PDB entry 7KEE | X-ray diffraction, 3.45 A resolution | chains A and F of the 13 polymer chains in the assembly

[Chain A]
Name: DNA-directed RNA polymerase II subunit RPB1
Organism: Saccharomyces cerevisiae (strain ATCC 204508 / S288c)
Notes: EC 2.7.7.6
UniProtKB: P04050 (RPB1_YEAST); residue numbers follow UniProt; this construct covers 1-1733
Sequence (1733 residues; row label = number of the first residue in the row):
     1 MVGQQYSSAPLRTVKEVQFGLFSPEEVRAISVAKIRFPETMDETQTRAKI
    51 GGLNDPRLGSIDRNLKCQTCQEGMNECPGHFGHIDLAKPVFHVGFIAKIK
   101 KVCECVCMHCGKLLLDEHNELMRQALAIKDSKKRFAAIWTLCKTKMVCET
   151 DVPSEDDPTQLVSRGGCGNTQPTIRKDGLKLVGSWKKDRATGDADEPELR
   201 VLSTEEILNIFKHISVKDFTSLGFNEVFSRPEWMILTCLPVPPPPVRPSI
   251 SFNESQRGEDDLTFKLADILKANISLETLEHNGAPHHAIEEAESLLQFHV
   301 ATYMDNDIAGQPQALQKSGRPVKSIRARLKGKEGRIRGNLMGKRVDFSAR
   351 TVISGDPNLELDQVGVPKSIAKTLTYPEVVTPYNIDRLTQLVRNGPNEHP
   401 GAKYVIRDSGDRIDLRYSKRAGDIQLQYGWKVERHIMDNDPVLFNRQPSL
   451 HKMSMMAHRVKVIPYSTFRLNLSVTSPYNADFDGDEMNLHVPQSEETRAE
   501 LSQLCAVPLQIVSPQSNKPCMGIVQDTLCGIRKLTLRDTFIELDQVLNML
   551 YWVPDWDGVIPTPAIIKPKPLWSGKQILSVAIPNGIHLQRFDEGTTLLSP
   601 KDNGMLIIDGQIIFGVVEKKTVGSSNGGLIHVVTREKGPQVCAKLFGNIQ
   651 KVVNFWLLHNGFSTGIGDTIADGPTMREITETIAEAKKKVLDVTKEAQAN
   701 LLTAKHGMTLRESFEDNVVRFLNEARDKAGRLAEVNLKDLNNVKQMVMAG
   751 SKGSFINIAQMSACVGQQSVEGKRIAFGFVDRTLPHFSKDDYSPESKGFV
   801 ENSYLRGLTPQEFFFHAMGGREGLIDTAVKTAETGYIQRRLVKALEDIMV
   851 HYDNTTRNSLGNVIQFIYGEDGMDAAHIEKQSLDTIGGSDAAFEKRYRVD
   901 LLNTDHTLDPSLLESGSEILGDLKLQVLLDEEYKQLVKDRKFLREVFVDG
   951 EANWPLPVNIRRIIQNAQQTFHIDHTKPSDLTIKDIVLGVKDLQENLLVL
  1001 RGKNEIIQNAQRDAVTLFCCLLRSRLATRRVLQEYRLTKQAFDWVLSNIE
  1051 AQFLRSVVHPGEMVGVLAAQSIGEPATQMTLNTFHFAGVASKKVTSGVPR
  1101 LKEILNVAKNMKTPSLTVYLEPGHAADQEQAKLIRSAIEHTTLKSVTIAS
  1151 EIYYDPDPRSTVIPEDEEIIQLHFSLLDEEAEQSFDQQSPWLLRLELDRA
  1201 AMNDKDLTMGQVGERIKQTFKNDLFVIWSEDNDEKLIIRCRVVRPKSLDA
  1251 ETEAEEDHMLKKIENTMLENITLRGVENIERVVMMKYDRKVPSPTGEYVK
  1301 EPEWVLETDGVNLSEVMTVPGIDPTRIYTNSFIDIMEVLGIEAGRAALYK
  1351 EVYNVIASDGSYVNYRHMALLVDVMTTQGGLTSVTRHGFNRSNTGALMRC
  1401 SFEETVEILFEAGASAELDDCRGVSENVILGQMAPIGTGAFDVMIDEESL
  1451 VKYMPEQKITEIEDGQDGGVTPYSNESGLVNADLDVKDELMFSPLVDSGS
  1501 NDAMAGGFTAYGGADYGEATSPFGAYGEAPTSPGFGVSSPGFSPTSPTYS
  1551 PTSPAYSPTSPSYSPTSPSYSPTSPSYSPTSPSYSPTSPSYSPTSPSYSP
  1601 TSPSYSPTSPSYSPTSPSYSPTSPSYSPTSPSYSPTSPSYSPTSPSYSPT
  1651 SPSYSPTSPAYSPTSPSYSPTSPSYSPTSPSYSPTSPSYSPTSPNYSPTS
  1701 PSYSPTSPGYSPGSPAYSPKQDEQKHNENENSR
Unresolved in the structure: 1-2, 150-160, 187-198, 1082-1091, 1177-1186, 1244-1253, 1446-1733
Curated features (UniProtKB/Swiss-Prot):
  - region: Pro248 to Asp260 (Lid loop), Asn306 to Lys323 (Rudder loop), Pro810 to Glu822 (Bridging helix)
  - binding site (Zn(2+)): Cys67, Cys70, Cys77, His80, Cys107, Cys110, Cys148, Cys167
  - binding site (Mg(2+)): Asp481, Asp483, Asp485
  - modified residue: Thr1471 (Phosphothreonine)
  - cross-link (Glycyl lysine isopeptide (Lys-Gly)): Lys695 (interchain with G-Cter in ubiquitin), Lys1246 (interchain with G-Cter in ubiquitin), Lys1350 (interchain with G-Cter in ubiquitin)
  - natural variant: Ser1653 to Pro1659 (deletion: In strain: A364A)
  - mutagenesis: Lys1246 (K1246R: Impairs ubiquitination during transcription stress)
Bound ions: Zn2+ site 1: Cys67, Cys70, Cys77; Zn2+ site 2: Cys110, Cys148, Cys167; Mg2+: Asp483, Asp485
Small-molecule neighbours: WCG ((1S)-1,4-anhydro-5-O-[(R)-hydroxy{[(S)-hydroxy(phosphonooxy)phosphoryl]oxy}phosphoryl]-1-(3-methoxynaphthalen-2-yl)-D-ribitol): Asn479, Asp481, Asp483, Lys752

[Chain F]
Name: DNA-directed RNA polymerases I, II, and III subunit RPABC2
Organism: Saccharomyces cerevisiae (strain ATCC 204508 / S288c)
UniProtKB: P20435 (RPAB2_YEAST); residues 1-155 here = UniProt positions 1-155
Sequence (155 residues; each row starts with the number of its first residue):
     1 MSDYEEAFNDGNENFEDFDVEHFSDEETYEEKPQFKDGETTDANGKTIVT
    51 GGNGPEDFQQHEQIRRKTLKEKAIPKDQRATTPYMTKYERARILGTRALQ
   101 ISMNAPVFVDLEGETDPLRIAMKELAEKKIPLVIRRYLPDGSFEDWSVEE
   151 LIVDL
Unresolved in the structure: 1-71
Curated features (UniProtKB/Swiss-Prot):
  - region: Leu111 to Leu132 (Leucine-zipper)
  - modified residue: Ser24 (Phosphoserine)

[How chain A and chain F interact]
Residue-residue contacts (57; chain A residue first):
  Val379(A) - Ser102(F)
  Val380(A) - Asn104(F)  hydrogen bond (backbone-side chain)
  Thr381(A) - Asn104(F)
  Tyr383(A) - Ile101(F)  hydrogen bond (side chain-backbone)
  Tyr383(A) - Thr115(F)
  Tyr383(A) - Pro117(F)
  Gly429(A) - Asn104(F)
  Glu495(A) - Ala98(F)
  Glu495(A) - Leu99(F)
  Glu495(A) - Ser102(F)
  Glu495(A) - Pro117(F)
  Glu496(A) - Gly95(F)
  Ala499(A) - Gly95(F)
  Ala499(A) - Leu118(F)  hydrophobic
  Gln503(A) - Arg90(F)
  Leu504(A) - Lys87(F)
  Leu504(A) - Tyr88(F)  hydrophobic
  Leu504(A) - Ala91(F)  hydrophobic
  His851(A) - Pro139(F)
  Tyr852(A) - Thr81(F)
  Tyr852(A) - Glu89(F)  hydrogen bond
  Tyr852(A) - Arg136(F)
  Tyr852(A) - Tyr137(F)
  Asp853(A) - Pro139(F)
  Arg857(A) - Pro139(F)
  Arg1001(A) - Ala80(F)
  Arg1001(A) - Pro83(F)
  Lys1003(A) - Gln78(F)
  Lys1003(A) - Arg79(F)  hydrogen bond (side chain-backbone)
  Leu1054(A) - Tyr84(F)
  Arg1055(A) - Asp154(F)  salt bridge
  His1059(A) - Thr86(F)
  His1059(A) - Lys87(F)  hydrogen bond (side chain-backbone)
  Pro1060(A) - Thr86(F)
  Pro1060(A) - Tyr88(F)
  Gly1061(A) - Tyr88(F)
  Glu1062(A) - Lys87(F)  salt bridge
  Glu1062(A) - Tyr88(F)  hydrogen bond
  Met1433(A) - Arg92(F)
  Gly1437(A) - Tyr88(F)
  Thr1438(A) - Arg92(F)
  Phe1441(A) - Tyr88(F)
  Phe1441(A) - Glu89(F)
  Phe1441(A) - Arg92(F)
  Phe1441(A) - Ile134(F)  hydrophobic
  Phe1441(A) - Arg135(F)
  Asp1442(A) - Ile134(F)
  Asp1442(A) - Arg135(F)  hydrogen bond (backbone-backbone)
  Asp1442(A) - Tyr137(F)
  Val1443(A) - Arg92(F)
  Val1443(A) - Ile93(F)  hydrophobic
  Val1443(A) - Val133(F)
  Met1444(A) - Leu132(F)
  Met1444(A) - Val133(F)  hydrogen bond (backbone-backbone)
  Met1444(A) - Arg135(F)
  Ile1445(A) - Pro131(F)
  Ile1445(A) - Leu132(F)
Interface residues without a listed pair, chain A (35 interface residues in all): Pro382, Tyr428, Ser502, Ala1051, Ala1440
Interface residues without a listed pair, chain F (39 interface residues in all): Thr82, Met85, Leu94, Met103, Ile120, Leu138, Leu155

[Summary]
Chain A and chain F form an interface of 35 and 39 residues respectively; the contacts include 8 hydrogen
bonds and 2 salt bridges. Polar contacts include Arg1055(A)-Asp154(F), Glu1062(A)-Lys87(F) and
Val380(A)-Asn104(F). Ligands of chain A: compound WCG.
Chain A is DNA-directed RNA polymerase II subunit RPB1 and chain F is DNA-directed RNA polymerases I, II, and
III subunit RPABC2, both from Saccharomyces cerevisiae (strain ATCC 204508 / S288c); the structure, RNA
polymerase II elongation complex with unnatural base dTPT3, rNaMTP bound to E-site, was determined by X-ray
diffraction together with 7KED and 7KEF from the same study.
